PDB entry 1O2G | X-ray diffraction, 1.58 A resolution | chains H and I of the 3 polymer chains in the assembly

Chain H:
Molecule: Thrombin
Source organism: Homo sapiens
Notes: EC 3.4.21.5; fragment: heavy chain, residues 364-620
UniProt: P00734 (THRB_HUMAN); the construct lacks a stretch of the UniProt sequence and is renumbered around it, so the offset changes along the chain: 16-36 = UniProt 364-384; 37-60 = UniProt 386-409; 61-77 = UniProt 419-435; 78-97 = UniProt 437-456; 7 more segments
Sequence (259 residues; numbered 16 to 247 plus 31 insertion-coded residues; 4 numbers in that range are skipped by the numbering (no residue carries them; nothing is unmodelled there); the number before each row is that of its first residue; a row labelled like 60A-60I holds insertion residues (60A, then the next letters in order)):
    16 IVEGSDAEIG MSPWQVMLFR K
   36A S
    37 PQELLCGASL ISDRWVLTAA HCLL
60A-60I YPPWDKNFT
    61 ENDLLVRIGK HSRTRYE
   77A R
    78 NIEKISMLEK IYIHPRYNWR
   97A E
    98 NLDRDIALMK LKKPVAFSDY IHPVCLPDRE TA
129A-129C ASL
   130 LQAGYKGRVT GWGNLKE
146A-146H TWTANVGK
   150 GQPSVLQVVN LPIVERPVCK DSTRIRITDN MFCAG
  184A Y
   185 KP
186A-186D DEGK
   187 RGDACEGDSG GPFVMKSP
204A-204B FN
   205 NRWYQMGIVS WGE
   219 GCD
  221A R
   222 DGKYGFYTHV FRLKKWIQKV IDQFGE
Unresolved in the structure: 146A-146H
Swiss-Prot annotation at these positions:
  - region: Ala183 to Val200 (High affinity receptor-binding region which is also known as the TP508 peptide)
  - active site (Charge relay system): His57, Asp102, Ser195
  - glycosylation: Asn60G (N-linked (GlcNAc...) (complex) asparagine)
Disulfides: Cys42-Cys58, Cys168-Cys182, Cys191-Cys220
Bound ions: Na+: Arg221A, Lys224
Ligand contacts: cra_8696 (696; 3-{5-[amino(iminio)methyl]-1H-indol-2-yl}-1,1'-biphenyl-2-olate): Leu41, Cys42, His57, Cys58, Tyr60A, Trp60D, Lys60F, Asp189, Ala190, Cys191, Glu192, Ser195, Val213, Ser214, Trp215, Gly216, Gly219, Cys220, Gly226

Chain I:
Molecule: Acetyl hirudin
UniProt: P28504 (HIR2_HIRME); numbering as in UniProt (aligned over 55-65)
Sequence (11 residues; each row starts with the number of its first residue):
    55 DFEEIPEEYL Q
Modified / non-standard residues: Tyr63 (o-sulfo-l-tyrosine; TYS)
Swiss-Prot annotation at these positions:
  - region: Asp55 to Gln65 (Interaction with fibrinogen-binding exosite of thrombin)
  - modified residue: Tyr63 (Sulfotyrosine)

Chain H / chain I interface:
Pairs across the interface (26; chain H residue first):
  Phe34(H) - Phe56(I)  hydrophobic
  Phe34(H) - Ile59(I)  hydrophobic
  Lys36(H) - Leu64(I)  hydrogen bond (side chain-backbone)
  Gln38(H) - Phe56(I)
  Gln38(H) - Ile59(I)
  Gln38(H) - Leu64(I)
  Leu40(H) - Phe56(I)  hydrophobic
  Leu65(H) - Ile59(I)  hydrophobic
  Leu65(H) - Tyr63(I)
  Arg67(H) - Ile59(I)
  Arg73(H) - Asp55(I)  salt bridge
  Arg73(H) - Phe56(I)
  Thr74(H) - Asp55(I)
  Thr74(H) - Phe56(I)
  Thr74(H) - Glu57(I)  hydrogen bond (backbone-backbone)
  Arg75(H) - Asp55(I)  salt bridge
  Arg75(H) - Phe56(I)
  Arg75(H) - Glu57(I)
  Tyr76(H) - Glu57(I)
  Tyr76(H) - Glu58(I)
  Tyr76(H) - Pro60(I)
  Tyr76(H) - Tyr63(I)
  Glu80(H) - Tyr63(I)
  Lys81(H) - Tyr63(I)
  Ile82(H) - Tyr63(I)
  Met84(H) - Leu64(I)
Also at the interface, not in a pair above, chain H (17 interface residues in all): Met32, Glu39, Gln151

Summary:
The interface between chain H and chain I involves 17 residues on one side and 8 on the other; the contacts
include 2 hydrogen bonds and 2 salt bridges. Among the polar pairs are Arg73(H)-Asp55(I), Arg75(H)-Asp55(I)
and Lys36(H)-Leu64(I). Ligands of chain H: cra_8696.
Chain H is Thrombin (Homo sapiens) and chain I is Acetyl hirudin; the structure, Elaborate Manifold of Short
Hydrogen Bond Arrays Mediating Binding of Active Site-Directed Serine Protease Inhibitors, was determined by
X-ray diffraction together with 1O3P from the same study.
